3JCA - chains D and I of the 12 polymer chains in the assembly; structure by electron microscopy, 4.80 A resolution (low resolution: residue-level contacts below are approximate; hydrogen-bond / salt-bridge calls are withheld).

== Chain D ==
Name: Integrase
Source organism: Mouse mammary tumor virus
Notes: fragment: C-terminal domain
UniProt: K9W608 (K9W608_MMTV); residues 217-265 here correspond to UniProt positions 339-387 (UniProt number = residue number + 122)
Sequence (49 residues; numbered 217 to 265; the number before each row is that of its first residue):
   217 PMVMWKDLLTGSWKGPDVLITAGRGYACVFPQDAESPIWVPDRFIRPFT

== Chain I ==
Molecule: 22-nt DNA strand
Sequence (22 nucleotides; each row starts with the number of its first residue):
     1 AATGCCGCAGTCGGCCGACCTG
Unresolved in the structure: 22

== Chain D / chain I interface ==
Residue-residue contacts - 9 pairs, chain D then chain I:
  Arg240(D) - DA2(I)
  Arg240(D) - DT3(I)
  Gly241(D) - DT3(I)
  Tyr242(D) - DA2(I)
  Pro253(D) - DA1(I)
  Trp255(D) - DA1(I)
  Trp255(D) - DA2(I)
  Pro257(D) - DT3(I)
  Arg259(D) - DG4(I)
Also at the interface, not in a pair above, chain D (8 interface residues in all): Cys244

== Summary ==
8 residues of chain D and 4 residues of chain I are in contact.
Chain D is Integrase (Mouse mammary tumor virus) and chain I is a 22-nt DNA strand; the structure, Core model
of the Mouse Mammary Tumor Virus intasome, was determined by electron microscopy, deposited together with
5CZ1, 5CZ2 and 5D7U.
